PDB entry 2O8M | X-ray diffraction, 2.00 A resolution | chains A and B of the 4 polymer chains in the assembly

== Chain A (and B) ==
Protein: Protease
From: Hepatitis C virus
Notes: EC 3.4.22.-; engineered mutation(s): S149A; chain B of this document is another copy of the same molecule, construct and numbering; everything in this record applies to it too
Reference sequence: Q9ELS8 (Q9ELS8_9HEPC); residues 1-181 here correspond to UniProt positions 1027-1207 (UniProt number = residue number + 1026)
Chain sequence (200 residues; row label = number of the first residue in the row; note: 1 number in that range is skipped by the numbering (no residue carries it; nothing is unmodelled there); numbers below 1 keep their minus sign (Met-11 is residue -11)):
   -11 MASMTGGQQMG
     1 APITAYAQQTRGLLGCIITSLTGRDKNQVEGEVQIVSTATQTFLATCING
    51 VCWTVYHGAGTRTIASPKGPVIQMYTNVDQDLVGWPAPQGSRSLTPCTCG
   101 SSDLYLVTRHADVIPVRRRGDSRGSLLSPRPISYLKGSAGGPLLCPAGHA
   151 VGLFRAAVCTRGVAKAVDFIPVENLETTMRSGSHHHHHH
Disordered / not traced: -11 to -4, 183-189 (chain B: -11 to -1, 1-27, 183-189)
Construct notes: expression tag (-11 to -1, 182-189); conflict Arg119 (Gln1145 in Q9ELS8), Ala139 (Ser1165 in Q9ELS8)
Metal / ion sites: Na+ site 1: Thr4 (shared with 2 residues of chain C); Na+ site 2: Ala5, Ala111; Zn2+: Cys97, Cys99, Cys145

== Chain A / chain B interface ==
Pairs across the interface (17):
  Ala1(A) with Tyr105(B)
  Pro2(A) with Tyr105(B), hydrophobic; Val113(B); Leu144(B), hydrophobic; Cys145(B); Pro146(B)
  Ile3(A) with Pro146(B), hydrogen bond (backbone-backbone); Ala147(B); Gly148(B)
  Tyr105(A) with Pro146(B); Ala147(B), hydrophobic
  Val113(A) with Ala147(B); His149(B), hydrogen bond (backbone-side chain)
  Pro115(A) with Cys99(B), hydrophobic
  Leu127(A) with Thr98(B); Cys99(B), hydrophobic
  Ser128(A) with Thr98(B), hydrogen bond
Other interface residues (no listed pair), chain A (10 interface residues in all): Thr4, Arg130
Other interface residues (no listed pair), chain B (11 interface residues in all): Thr95

== Overview ==
10 residues of chain A and 11 residues of chain B are in contact; the contacts include 3 hydrogen bonds. Among
the polar pairs are Val113(A)-His149(B), Ser128(A)-Thr98(B) and Ile3(A)-Pro146(B). Ala5(A) and Ala111(A) form
the Na+ site 2. Cys97(A), Cys99(A) and Cys145(A) coordinate Zn2+.
Chain A and chain B are both Protease (Hepatitis C virus); the structure, Crystal structure of the S139A
mutant of Hepatitis C Virus NS3/4A protease, was determined by X-ray diffraction, deposited together with
2OBO, 2OBQ, 2OC0, 2OC1, 2OC7 and 2OC8.
